Entry 3G1O (X-ray diffraction, 1.85 A resolution); this record covers chain A.

Chain A:
Molecule: Transcriptional regulatory repressor protein (tetr-family) ethr
Source organism: Mycobacterium tuberculosis
UniProtKB: P96222 (P96222_MYCTU); residue numbers follow UniProt; this construct covers 1-216
Amino-acid sequence (255 residues; numbered -18 to 236; the number before each row is that of its first residue; numbers below 1 keep their minus sign (Met-18 is residue -18)):
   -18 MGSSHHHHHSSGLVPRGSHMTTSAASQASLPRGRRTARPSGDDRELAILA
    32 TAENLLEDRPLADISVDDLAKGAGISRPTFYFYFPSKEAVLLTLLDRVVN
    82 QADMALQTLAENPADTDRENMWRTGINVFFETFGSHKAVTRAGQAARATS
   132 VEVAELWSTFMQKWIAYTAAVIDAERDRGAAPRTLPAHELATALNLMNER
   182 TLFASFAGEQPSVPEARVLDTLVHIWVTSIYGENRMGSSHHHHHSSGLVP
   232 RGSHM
Not modelled in the structure: -18 to 21, 216-236
Differences from the reference sequence: expression tag (-18 to 0, 217-236)
Small-molecule neighbours: RF1 (tert-butyl 4-(3-thiophen-2-yl-1,2,4-oxadiazol-5-yl)piperidine-1-carboxylate): Leu87, Leu90, Met102, Trp103, Gly106, Ile107, Phe110, Trp138, Met142, Trp145, Tyr148, Thr149, Val152, Asn176, Asn179, Glu180, Leu183, Phe184, Trp207

In short:
Bound to chain A: compound RF1.
Chain A is Transcriptional regulatory repressor protein (tetr-family) ethr (Mycobacterium tuberculosis); the
structure, EthR from Mycobacterium tuberculosis in complex with compound BDM14500, was determined by X-ray
diffraction together with 3G1L and 3G1M from the same study.
